Entry 9G23 (electron microscopy, 3.40 A resolution); this record covers chains A and T of the 17 polymer chains in the assembly.

== Chain A ==
Name: DNA-directed RNA polymerase I subunit RPA190
From: Saccharomyces cerevisiae
Notes: EC 2.7.7.6
Reference sequence: P10964 (RPA1_YEAST); residue numbers follow UniProt; this construct covers 1-1664
Sequence (1664 residues; each row starts with the number of its first residue):
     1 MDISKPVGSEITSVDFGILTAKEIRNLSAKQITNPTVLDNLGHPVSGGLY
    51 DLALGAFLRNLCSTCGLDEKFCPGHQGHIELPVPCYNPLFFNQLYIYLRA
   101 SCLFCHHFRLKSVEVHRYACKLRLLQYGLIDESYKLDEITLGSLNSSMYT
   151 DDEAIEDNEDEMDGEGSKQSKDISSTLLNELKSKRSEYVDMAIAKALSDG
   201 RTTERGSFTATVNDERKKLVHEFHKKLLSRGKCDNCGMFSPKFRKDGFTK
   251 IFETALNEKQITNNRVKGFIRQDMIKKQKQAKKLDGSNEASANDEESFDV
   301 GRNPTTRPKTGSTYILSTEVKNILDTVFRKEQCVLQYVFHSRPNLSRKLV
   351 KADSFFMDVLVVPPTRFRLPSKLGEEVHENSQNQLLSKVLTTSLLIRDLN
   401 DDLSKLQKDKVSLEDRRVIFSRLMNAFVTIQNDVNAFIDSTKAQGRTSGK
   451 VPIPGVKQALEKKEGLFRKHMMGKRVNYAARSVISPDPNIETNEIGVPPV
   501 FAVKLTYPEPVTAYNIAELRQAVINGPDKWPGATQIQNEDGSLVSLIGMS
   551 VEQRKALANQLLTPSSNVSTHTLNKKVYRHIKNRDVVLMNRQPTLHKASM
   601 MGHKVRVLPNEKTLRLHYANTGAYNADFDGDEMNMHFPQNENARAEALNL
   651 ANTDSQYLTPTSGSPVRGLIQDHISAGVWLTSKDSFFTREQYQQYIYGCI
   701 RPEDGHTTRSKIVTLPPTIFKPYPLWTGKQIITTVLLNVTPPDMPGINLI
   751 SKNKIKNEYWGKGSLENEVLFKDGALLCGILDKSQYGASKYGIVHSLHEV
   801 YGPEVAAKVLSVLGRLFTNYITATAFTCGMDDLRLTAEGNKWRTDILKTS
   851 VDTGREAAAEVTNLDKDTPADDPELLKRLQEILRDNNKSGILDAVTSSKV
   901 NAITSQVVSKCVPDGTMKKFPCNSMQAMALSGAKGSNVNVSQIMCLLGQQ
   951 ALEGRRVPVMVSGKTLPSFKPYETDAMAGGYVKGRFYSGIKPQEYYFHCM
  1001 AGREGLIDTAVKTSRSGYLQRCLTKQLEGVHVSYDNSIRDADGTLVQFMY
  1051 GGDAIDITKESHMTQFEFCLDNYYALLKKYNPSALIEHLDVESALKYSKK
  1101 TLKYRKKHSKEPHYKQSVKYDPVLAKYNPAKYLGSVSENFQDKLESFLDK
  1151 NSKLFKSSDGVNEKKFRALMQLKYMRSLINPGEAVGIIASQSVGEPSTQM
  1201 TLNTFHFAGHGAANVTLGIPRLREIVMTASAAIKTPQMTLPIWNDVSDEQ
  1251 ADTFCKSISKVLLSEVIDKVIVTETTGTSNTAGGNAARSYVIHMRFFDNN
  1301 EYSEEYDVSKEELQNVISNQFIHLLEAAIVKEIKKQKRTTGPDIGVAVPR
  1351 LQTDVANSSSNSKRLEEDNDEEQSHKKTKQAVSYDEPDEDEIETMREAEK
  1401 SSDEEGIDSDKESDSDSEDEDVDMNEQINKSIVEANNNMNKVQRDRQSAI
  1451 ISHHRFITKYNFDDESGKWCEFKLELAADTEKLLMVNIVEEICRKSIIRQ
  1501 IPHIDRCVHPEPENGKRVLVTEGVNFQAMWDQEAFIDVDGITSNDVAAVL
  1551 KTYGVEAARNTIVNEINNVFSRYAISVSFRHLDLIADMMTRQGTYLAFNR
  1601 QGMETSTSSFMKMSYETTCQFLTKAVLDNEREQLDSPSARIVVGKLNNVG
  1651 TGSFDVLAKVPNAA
Unresolved in the structure: 142-174, 269-311, 1154-1159, 1278-1286, 1339-1432, 1664
Bound ions: Zn2+ site 1: Cys62, Cys65, Cys72, His75; Zn2+ site 2: Cys102, Cys105, Cys233, Cys236; Mg2+: Asp627, Asp629, Asp631
Residues lining bound ligands: AMP-CPP (APC; diphosphomethylphosphonic acid adenosyl ester): Arg591, Pro593, Asn625, Asp627, Asp631, Lys934, Thr1013
Curated features (UniProtKB/Swiss-Prot):
  - region: Pro992 to Glu1004 (Bridging helix)
  - binding site (Zn(2+)): Cys62, Cys65, Cys72, His75, Cys102, Cys105, Cys233, Cys236
  - binding site (Mg(2+)): Asp627, Asp629, Asp631
  - modified residue (Phosphoserine): Ser889, Ser1636
What the authors report for this chain:
  - binding site for AMP-CPP: Pro593, Thr1013
  - specificity-determining residues: Pro593 (proposed by the authors, not directly observed)

== Chain T ==
Molecule: Template DNA
Sequence (38 nucleotides; numbered 1 to 38; the number before each row is that of its first residue):
     1 CTACCGATAAGCAGATXCTCTCGATTGCGTATGAAATC
Unresolved in the structure: 35-38
Modified / non-standard residues: 3DR (1',2'-dideoxyribofuranose-5'-phosphate) at position 17

== How chain A and chain T interact ==
Pairs across the interface (16):
  Lys450(A) - DG27(T)  hydrogen bond to the sugar
  Lys462(A) - DA15(T)  phosphate contact
  Lys463(A) - DC18(T)  salt bridge to the phosphate
  Arg468(A) - DC18(T)  salt bridge to the phosphate
  Arg475(A) - DC20(T)  salt bridge to the phosphate
  Arg481(A) - DT19(T)  base contact
  Arg481(A) - DC20(T)  sugar contact
  Gln592(A) - DT19(T)  sugar contact
  Ser1014(A) - 3DR_17(T)  phosphate contact
  Gly1017(A) - 3DR_17(T)  sugar contact
  Tyr1018(A) - DT16(T)  sugar contact
  Tyr1018(A) - 3DR_17(T)  sugar contact
  Arg1600(A) - DG14(T)  sugar contact
  Thr1617(A) - DG14(T)  phosphate contact
  Thr1617(A) - DA15(T)  phosphate contact
  Gln1620(A) - DG14(T)  hydrogen bond to the phosphate
Interface residues without a listed pair, chain A (17 interface residues in all): His378, Glu461, Pro593, Glu1616
Interface residues without a listed pair, chain T (10 interface residues in all): DA13, DT26

== Overview ==
Chain A and chain T form an interface of 17 and 10 residues respectively; the contacts include 2 hydrogen
bonds and 3 salt bridges. Polar pairs include Lys450(A)-DG27(T), Gln1620(A)-DG14(T) and Lys463(A)-DC18(T).
Chain A binds AMP-CPP. From the paper: a binding site for AMP-CPP at Pro593(A) and Thr1013(A); the specificity
determinant Pro593(A).
Here chain A is DNA-directed RNA polymerase I subunit RPA190 (Saccharomyces cerevisiae) and chain T is
Template DNA. Entry 9G23 (Yeast RNA polymerase I elongation complex stalled by an apurinic site bound to
nucleotide analog AMPCPP ...) was determined by electron microscopy, deposited together with 9G1V, 9G1X, 9G24,
9G26, 9G27, 9G29, 9G2B and 9G2C.
